Entry 7TJZ (electron microscopy, 4.40 A resolution (low resolution: residue-level contacts below are approximate; hydrogen-bond / salt-bridge calls are withheld)); this record covers chains V and W of the 27 polymer chains in the assembly.

# Chain V
Name: ATP synthase subunit d
Organism: Saccharomyces cerevisiae
UniProtKB: P30902 (ATP7_YEAST); residues 1-173 here correspond to UniProt positions 2-174 (UniProt number = residue number + 1)
Chain sequence (173 residues; numbered 1 to 173; the number before each row is that of its first residue):
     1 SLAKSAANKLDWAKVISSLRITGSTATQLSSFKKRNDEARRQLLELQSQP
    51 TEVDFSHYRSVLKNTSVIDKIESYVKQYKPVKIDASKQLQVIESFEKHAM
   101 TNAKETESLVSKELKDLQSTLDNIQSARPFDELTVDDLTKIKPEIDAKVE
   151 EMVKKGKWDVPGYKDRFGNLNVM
Unresolved in the structure: 1-2
Swiss-Prot annotation at these positions:
  - modified residue: S1 (N-acetylserine)

# Chain W
Name: ATP synthase subunit f
Organism: Saccharomyces cerevisiae
UniProtKB: Q06405 (ATPK_YEAST); residues 1-95 here correspond to UniProt positions 7-101 (UniProt number = residue number + 6)
Chain sequence (95 residues; numbered 1 to 95; the number before each row is that of its first residue):
     1 VSTLIPPKVVSSKNIGSAPNAKRIANVVHFYKSLPQGPAPAIKANTRLAR
    51 YKAKYFDGDNASGKPLWHFALGIIAFGYSMEYYFHLRHHKGAEEH
Unresolved in the structure: 86-95

# Chain V / chain W interface
Pairs across the interface - 11 pairs, chain V then chain W:
  S30(V) - V1(W)
  K33(V) - V1(W)
  K34(V) - V1(W)
  N102(V) - K8(W)
  A103(V) - K8(W)
  A127(V) - L34(W)
  A127(V) - P35(W)
  R128(V) - L34(W)
  R128(V) - P35(W)
  P129(V) - L34(W)
  E132(V) - G37(W)
Interface residues without a listed pair, chain V (12 interface residues in all): T27, S31, L133
Interface residues without a listed pair, chain W (7 interface residues in all): L4, Q36

# Summary
12 residues of chain V and 7 residues of chain W are in contact.
Here chain V is ATP synthase subunit d and chain W is ATP synthase subunit f, both from Saccharomyces
cerevisiae. Entry 7TJZ (Yeast ATP synthase State 1catalytic(b) without exogenous ATP backbone model) was
determined by electron microscopy together with 7TJS, 7TJT, 7TJU, 7TJV, 7TJW, 7TJX and 30 further entries from
the same study.
